PDB entry 9LNV | X-ray diffraction, 2.67 A resolution | chains F and B of the 6 polymer chains in the assembly

Chain F:
Name: Tubulin tyrosine ligase
Organism: Gallus gallus
UniProt: A0A8V0Z8P0 (A0A8V0Z8P0_CHICK); aligned to UniProt positions 1-378 over residues 1-378 (the alignment contains insertions or deletions, so no single offset holds)
Amino-acid sequence (384 residues; numbered 1 to 384; the number before each row is that of its first residue):
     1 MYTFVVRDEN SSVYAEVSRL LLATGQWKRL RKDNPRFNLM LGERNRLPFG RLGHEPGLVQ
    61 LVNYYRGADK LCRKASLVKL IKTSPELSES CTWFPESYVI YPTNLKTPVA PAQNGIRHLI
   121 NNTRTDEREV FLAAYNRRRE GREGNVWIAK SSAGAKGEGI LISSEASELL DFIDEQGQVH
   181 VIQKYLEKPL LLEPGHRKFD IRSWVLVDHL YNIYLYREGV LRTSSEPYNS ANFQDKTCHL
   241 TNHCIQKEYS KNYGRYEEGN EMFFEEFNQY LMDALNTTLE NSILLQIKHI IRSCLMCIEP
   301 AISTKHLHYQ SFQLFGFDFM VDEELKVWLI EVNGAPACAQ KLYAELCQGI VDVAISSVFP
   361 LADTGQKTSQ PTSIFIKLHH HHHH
Disordered / not traced: 104-124, 138-143, 150-158, 251-254, 363-371, 381-384
Differences from the reference sequence: expression tag (379-384)

Chain B:
Name: Tubulin beta chain
Organism: Sus scrofa
UniProt: A0A8D1UIR5 (A0A8D1UIR5_PIG); the author numbering skips numbers that UniProt does not, so the offset changes along the chain: 1-42 = UniProt 1-42; 45-360 = UniProt 43-358; 369-455 = UniProt 359-445
Amino-acid sequence (445 residues; each row starts with the number of its first residue; note: 10 numbers in that range are skipped by the numbering (no residue carries them; nothing is unmodelled there)):
     1 MREIVHIQAG QCGNQIGAKF WEVISDEHGI DPTGSYHGDS DL
    45 QLERINVYYN EATGNKYVPR AILVDLEPGT MDSVRSGPFG QIFRPDNFVF GQSGAGNNWA
   105 KGHYTEGAEL VDSVLDVVRK ESESCDCLQG FQLTHSLGGG TGSGMGTLLI SKIREEYPDR
   165 IMNTFSVMPS PKVSDTVVEP YNATLSVHQL VENTDETYCI DNEALYDICF RTLKLTTPTY
   225 GDLNHLVSAT MSGVTTCLRF PGQLNADLRK LAVNMVPFPR LHFFMPGFAP LTSRGSQQYR
   285 ALTVPELTQQ MFDSKNMMAA CDPRHGRYLT VAAIFRGRMS MKEVDEQMLN VQNKNSSYFV
   345 EWIPNNVKTA VCDIPP
   369 RGLKMSATFI GNSTAIQELF KRISEQFTAM FRRKAFLHWY TGEGMDEMEF TEAESNMNDL
   429 VSEYQQYQDA TADEQGEFEE EEGEDEA
Disordered / not traced: 439-455
Ligand contacts:
  - 10'-fluorovinblastine (A1EPR): Pro175, Lys176, Val177, Ser178, Asp179, Tyr210, Phe214, Thr220, Thr221, Pro222, Thr223, Tyr224, Leu227
  - GDP (guanosine-5'-diphosphate): Gly10, Gln11, Cys12, Gln15, Ile16, Asn101, Ser140, Gly142, Gly143, Gly144, Thr145, Gly146, Ser147, Val171, Pro173, Val177, Ser178, Glu183, Asn206, Leu209, Tyr224, Leu227, Asn228, Val231

Interface between chain F and chain B:
Pairs across the interface (11; chain F residue first):
  Leu30(F) - Ser340(B)
  Asn34(F) - Ser340(B)  hydrogen bond
  Arg36(F) - Gln336(B)
  Arg36(F) - Asn337(B)  hydrogen bond
  Arg36(F) - Ser340(B)
  Arg36(F) - Asn349(B)
  Pro56(F) - Leu333(B)
  Pro56(F) - Asn337(B)
  Gly57(F) - Leu333(B)
  Gly57(F) - Asn337(B)
  Leu58(F) - Asn337(B)
Interface residues without a listed pair, chain F (9 interface residues in all): Met1, Asp33, Glu55
Interface residues without a listed pair, chain B (7 interface residues in all): Lys338, Glu345

In short:
Chain F and chain B form an interface of 9 and 7 residues respectively, with 2 hydrogen bonds. Polar contacts
include Asn34(F)-Ser340(B) and Arg36(F)-Asn337(B). Ligands of chain B: 10'-fluorovinblastine and GDP.
Chain F is Tubulin tyrosine ligase (Gallus gallus) and chain B is Tubulin beta chain (Sus scrofa); the
structure, Crystal structure of T2R-TTL-YQVB6 Complex, was determined by X-ray diffraction.
